3NDZ - chains B and F of the 8 polymer chains in the assembly; structure by X-ray diffraction, 2.08 A resolution.

# Chain B
Molecule: Endoglucanase D
Organism: Clostridium cellulovorans
Notes: EC 3.2.1.4
Reference sequence: P28623 (GUND_CLOCL); residues 4-348 here correspond to UniProt positions 32-376 (UniProt number = residue number + 28)
Amino-acid sequence (345 residues; row label = number of the first residue in the row):
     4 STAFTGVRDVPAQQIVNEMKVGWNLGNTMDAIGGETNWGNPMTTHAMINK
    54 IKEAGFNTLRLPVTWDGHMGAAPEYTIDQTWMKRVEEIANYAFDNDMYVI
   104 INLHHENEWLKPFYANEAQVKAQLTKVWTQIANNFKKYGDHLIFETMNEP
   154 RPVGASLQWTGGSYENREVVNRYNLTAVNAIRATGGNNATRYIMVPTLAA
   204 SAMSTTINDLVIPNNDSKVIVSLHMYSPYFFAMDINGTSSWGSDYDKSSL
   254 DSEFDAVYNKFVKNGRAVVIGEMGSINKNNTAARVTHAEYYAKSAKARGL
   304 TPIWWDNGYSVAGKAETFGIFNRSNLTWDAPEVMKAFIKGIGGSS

# Chain F
Molecule: Endoglucanase D
Organism: Clostridium cellulovorans
Notes: EC 3.2.1.4
Reference sequence: P28623 (GUND_CLOCL); residues 381-487 here correspond to UniProt positions 409-515 (UniProt number = residue number + 28)
Amino-acid sequence (107 residues; numbered 381 to 487; the number before each row is that of its first residue):
   381 SAVEVTYAITNSWGSGASVNVTIKNNGTTPINGWTLKWTMPINQTITNMW
   431 SASFVASGTTLSVTNAGYNGTIAANGGTQSFGFNINYSGVLSKPTGFTVN
   481 GTECTVK

# Interface between chain B and chain F
Residue-residue contacts (28; chain B residue first):
  Gln16(B) with Ala446(F); Gly447(F); Tyr448(F)
  Asn20(B) with Ala446(F), hydrogen bond (side chain-backbone); Tyr448(F)
  Tyr261(B) with Asn412(F); Gly413(F); Gly450(F); Thr451(F), hydrogen bond
  Asn262(B) with Asn412(F)
  Lys266(B) with Asn412(F), hydrogen bond; Thr451(F)
  Lys299(B) with Thr444(F)
  Ala300(B) with Gly413(F); Thr415(F); Thr444(F); Asn445(F), hydrogen bond (backbone-side chain)
  Gly302(B) with Gly447(F)
  Lys342(B) with Val435(F)
  Gly345(B) with Phe434(F); Val435(F)
  Gly346(B) with Ser433(F); Phe434(F), hydrogen bond (backbone-backbone)
  Ser347(B) with Asn428(F); Met429(F), hydrogen bond (backbone-backbone); Phe434(F)
  Ser348(B) with Thr427(F); Phe434(F)
Also at the interface, not in a pair above, chain B (15 interface residues in all): Val265, Ile344

# In short
15 residues of chain B face 16 of chain F across their interface, with 6 hydrogen bonds. Among the polar pairs
are Asn20(B)-Ala446(F), Tyr261(B)-Thr451(F) and Lys266(B)-Asn412(F).
Here chain B is Endoglucanase D and chain F is Endoglucanase D, both from Clostridium cellulovorans. Entry
3NDZ (The structure of the catalytic and carbohydrate binding domain of endoglucanase D from Clostridium
cellulovorans bound ...) was determined by X-ray diffraction.
